PDB entry 9GM9 | electron microscopy, 7.80 A resolution (low resolution: residue-level contacts below are approximate; hydrogen-bond / salt-bridge calls are withheld) | chains C and L of the 11 polymer chains in the assembly

# Chain C
Protein: Chromosome partition protein MukF
Source organism: Photorhabdus thracensis
Reference sequence: A0A0F7LMQ4 (A0A0F7LMQ4_9GAMM); numbering as in UniProt (aligned over 1-440)
Sequence (440 residues; each row starts with the number of its first residue):
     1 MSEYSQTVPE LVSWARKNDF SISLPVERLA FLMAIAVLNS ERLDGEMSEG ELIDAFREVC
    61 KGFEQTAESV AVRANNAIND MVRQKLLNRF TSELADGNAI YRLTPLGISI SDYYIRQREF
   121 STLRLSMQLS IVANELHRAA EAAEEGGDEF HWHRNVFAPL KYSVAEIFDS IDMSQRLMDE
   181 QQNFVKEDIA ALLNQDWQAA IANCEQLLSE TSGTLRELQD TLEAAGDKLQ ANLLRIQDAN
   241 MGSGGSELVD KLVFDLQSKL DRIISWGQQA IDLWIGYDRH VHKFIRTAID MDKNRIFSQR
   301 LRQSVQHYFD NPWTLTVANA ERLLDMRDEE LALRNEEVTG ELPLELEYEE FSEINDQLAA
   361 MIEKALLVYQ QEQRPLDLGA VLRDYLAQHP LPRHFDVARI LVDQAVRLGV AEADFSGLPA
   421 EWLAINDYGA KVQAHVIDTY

# Chain L
Molecule: pFB526
Source organism: Escherichia coli
Sequence (2124 nucleotides; numbered -1650 to 473; the number before each row is that of its first residue; numbers below 1 keep their minus sign (DA-1650 is residue -1650)):
 -1650 AATGTCATGA TAATAATGGT TTCTTAGACG TCAGGTGGCA CTTTTCGGGG AAATGTGCGC
 -1590 GGAACCCCTA TTTGTTTATT TTTCTAAATA CATTCAAATA TGTATCCGCT CATGAGACAA
 -1530 TAACCCTGAT AAATGCTTCA ATAATATTGA AAAAGGAAGA GTATGAGTAT TCAACATTTC
 -1470 CGTGTCGCCC TTATTCCCTT TTTTGCGGCA TTTTGCCTTC CTGTTTTTGC TCACCCAGAA
 -1410 ACGCTGGTGA AAGTAAAAGA TGCTGAAGAT CAGTTGGGTG CACGAGTGGG TTACATCGAA
 -1350 CTGGATCTCA ACAGCGGTAA GATCCTTGAG AGTTTTCGCC CCGAAGAACG TTTTCCAATG
 -1290 ATGAGCACTT TTAAAGTTCT GCTATGTGGC GCGGTATTAT CCCGTATTGA CGCCGGGCAA
 -1230 GAGCAACTCG GTCGCCGCAT ACACTATTCT CAGAATGACT TGGTTGAGTA CTCACCAGTC
 -1170 ACAGAAAAGC ATCTTACGGA TGGCATGACA GTAAGAGAAT TATGCAGTGC TGCCATAACC
 -1110 ATGAGTGATA ACACTGCGGC CAACTTACTT CTGACAACGA TCGGAGGACC GAAGGAGCTA
 -1050 ACCGCTTTTT TGCACAACAT GGGGGATCAT GTAACTCGCC TTGATCGTTG GGAACCGGAG
  -990 CTGAATGAAG CCATACCAAA CGACGAGCGT GACACCACGA TGCCTGTAGC AATGGCAACA
  -930 ACGTTGCGCA AACTATTAAC TGGCGAACTA CTTACTCTAG CTTCCCGGCA ACAATTAATA
  -870 GACTGGATGG AGGCGGATAA AGTTGCAGGA CCACTTCTGC GCTCGGCCCT TCCGGCTGGC
  -810 TGGTTTATTG CTGATAAATC TGGAGCCGGT GAGCGTGGGT CTCGCGGTAT CATTGCAGCA
  -750 CTGGGGCCAG ATGGTAAGCC CTCCCGTATC GTAGTTATCT ACACGACGGG GAGTCAGGCA
  -690 ACTATGGATG AACGAAATAG ACAGATCGCT GAGATAGGTG CCTCACTGAT TAAGCATTGG
  -630 TAACTGTCAG ACCAAGTTTA CTCATATATA CTTTAGATTG ATTTAAAACT TCATTTTTAA
  -570 TTTAAAAGGA TCTAGGTGAA GATCCTTTTT GATAATCTCA TGACCAAAAT CCCTTAACGT
  -510 GAGTTTTCGT TCCACTGAGC GTCAGACCCC GTAGAAAAGA TCAAAGGATC TTCTTGAGAT
  -450 CCTTTTTTTC TGCGCGTAAT CTGCTGCTTG CAAACAAAAA AACCACCGCT ACCAGCGGTG
  -390 GTTTGTTTGC CGGATCAAGA GCTACCAACT CTTTTTCCGA AGGTAACTGG CTTCAGCAGA
  -330 GCGCAGATAC CAAATACTGT CCTTCTAGTG TAGCCGTAGT TAGGCCACCA CTTCAAGAAC
  -270 TCTGTAGCAC CGCCTACATA CCTCGCTCTG CTAATCCTGT TACCAGTGGC TGCTGCCAGT
  -210 GGCGATAAGT CGTGTCTTAC CGGGTTGGAC TCAAGACGAT AGTTACCGGA TAAGGCGCAG
  -150 CGGTCGGGCT GAACGGGGGG TTCGTGCACA CAGCCCAGCT TGGAGCGAAC GACCTACACC
   -90 GAACTGAGAT ACCTACAGCG TGAGCTATGA GAAAGCGCCA CGCTTCCCGA AGGGAGAAAG
   -30 GCGGACAGGT ATCCGGTAAG CGGCAGGGTC GGAACAGGAG AGCGCACGAG GGAGCTTCCA
    30 GGGGGAAACG CCTGGTATCT TTATAGTCCT GTCGGGTTTC GCCACCTCTG ACTTGAGCGT
    90 CGATTTTTGT GATGCTCGTC AGGGGGGCGG AGCCTATGGA AAAACGCCAG CAACGCGGCC
   150 TTTTTACGGT TCCTGGCCTT TTGCTGGCCT TTTGCTCACA TGTTCTTTCC TGCGTTATCC
   210 CCTGATTCTG TGGATAACCG TATTACCGCC TTTGAGTGAG CTGATACCGC TCGCCGCAGC
   270 CGAACGACCG AGCGCAGCGA GTCAGTGAGC GAGGAAGCGG AAGAGCGCCC AATACGCAAA
   330 CCGCCTCTCC CCGCGCGTTG GCCGATTCAT TAATGCAGCT GGCACGACAG GTTTCCCGAC
   390 TGGAAAGCGG GCAGTGAGCG CAACGCAATT AAGTGTGTTA CAATGTAACG AAAGGGCCTC
   450 GTGATACGCC TATTTTTATA GGTT
Unresolved in the structure: -1650 to 35, 82-473

# How chain C and chain L interact
Residue-residue contacts (6; chain C residue first):
  Glu68(C) - DA46(L)
  Ser69(C) - DA46(L)
  Arg73(C) - DT47(L)
  Asn76(C) - DT47(L)
  Arg322(C) - DG65(L)
  Arg327(C) - DG63(L)
Interface residues without a listed pair, chain L (5 interface residues in all): DT45

# Overview
Chain C and chain L form an interface of 6 and 5 residues respectively.
Chain C is Chromosome partition protein MukF (Photorhabdus thracensis) and chain L is pFB526 (Escherichia
coli); the structure, MukBEF in a DNA capture state, was determined by electron microscopy together with 9GM6,
9GM7, 9GM8, 9GMA, 9GMB and 9GMD from the same study.
